3CJ3 - chain A; structure by X-ray diffraction, 1.87 A resolution.

# Chain A
Name: RNA-directed RNA polymerase
Source organism: Hepatitis C virus subtype 1b
Notes: EC 2.7.7.48
UniProt: P26663 (POLG_HCVBK); residues 2-570 here correspond to UniProt positions 2421-2989 (UniProt number = residue number + 2419)
Sequence (576 residues; numbered -5 to 570; the number before each row is that of its first residue; numbers below 1 keep their minus sign (Met-5 is residue -5)):
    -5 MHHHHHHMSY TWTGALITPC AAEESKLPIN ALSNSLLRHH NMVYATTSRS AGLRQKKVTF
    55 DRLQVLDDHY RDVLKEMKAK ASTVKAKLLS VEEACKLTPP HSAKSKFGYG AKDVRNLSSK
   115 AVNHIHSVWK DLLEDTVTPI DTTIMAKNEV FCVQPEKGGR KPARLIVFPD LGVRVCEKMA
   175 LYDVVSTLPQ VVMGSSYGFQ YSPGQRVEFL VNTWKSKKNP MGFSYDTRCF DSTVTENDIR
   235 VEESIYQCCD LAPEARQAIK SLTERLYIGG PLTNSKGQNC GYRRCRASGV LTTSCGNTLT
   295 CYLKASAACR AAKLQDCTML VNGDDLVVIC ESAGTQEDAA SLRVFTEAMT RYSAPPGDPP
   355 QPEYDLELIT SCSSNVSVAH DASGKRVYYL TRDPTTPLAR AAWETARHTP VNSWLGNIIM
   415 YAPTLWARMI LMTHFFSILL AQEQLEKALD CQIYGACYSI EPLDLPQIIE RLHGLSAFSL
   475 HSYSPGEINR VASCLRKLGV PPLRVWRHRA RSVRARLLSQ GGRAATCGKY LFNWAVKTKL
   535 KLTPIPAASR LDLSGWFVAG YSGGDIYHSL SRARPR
Disordered / not traced: -5 to -1, 149-152, 564-570
Sequence notes: expression tag (-5 to 1)
Ion coordination: Ni2+ near His1 (its only coordinating residue here)
Ligand contacts: SX4 (4-bromo-2-{[(2R)-2-(2-chlorobenzyl)pyrrolidin-1-yl]carbonyl}aniline): Leu419, Arg422, Met423, Leu474, His475, Ser476, Tyr477, Ile482, Leu497, Arg498, Arg501, Trp528
Swiss-Prot annotation at these positions:
  - binding site (Mg(2+)): Asp220, Asp318, Asp319
  - modified residue (Phosphoserine): Ser29, Ser42
What the authors report for this chain:
  - binding site for SX4: Ser476

# In short
Chain A binds compound SX4. Curated annotation (UniProt) lists 3 Mg2+-binding residues. From the paper: a
binding site for SX4 at Ser476.
Chain A is RNA-directed RNA polymerase (Hepatitis C virus subtype 1b); the structure, Crystal structure of
hepatitis c virus rna-dependent rna polymerase ns5b in complex with optimized small molecule ..., was
determined by X-ray diffraction (same publication as 3CIZ, 3CJ0, 3CJ2, 3CJ4 and 3CJ5).
